2HX7 - chain A; structure by X-ray diffraction, 1.55 A resolution.

[Chain A]
Protein: Azurin
Source organism: Pseudomonas aeruginosa
Notes: engineered mutation(s): Metal binding loop "CTFPGHSALM" mutated to "CSPHQGAGM"
UniProt: P00282 (AZUR_PSEAE); aligned to UniProt positions 21-147 over residues 1-127 (the alignment contains insertions or deletions, so no single offset holds)
Amino-acid sequence (127 residues; numbered 1 to 127; the number before each row is that of its first residue):
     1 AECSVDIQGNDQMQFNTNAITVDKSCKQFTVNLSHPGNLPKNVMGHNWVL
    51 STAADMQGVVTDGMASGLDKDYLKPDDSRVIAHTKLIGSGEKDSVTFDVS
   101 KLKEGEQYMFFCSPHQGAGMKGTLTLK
Disordered / not traced: 1-2
Cystine bridges: Cys-3/Cys-26
Ion coordination: Cu ion: His-46, Cys-112, His-115
Swiss-Prot annotation at these positions:
  - binding site (Cu cation): His-46, Cys-112

[In short]
His-46, Cys-112 and His-115 form the Cu ion site. UniProt lists Cu cation-binding residues His-46 and Cys-112.
Chain A is Azurin (Pseudomonas aeruginosa); the structure, Crystal structure of Cu(II) Azurin with the
metal-binding loop sequence "CTFPGHSALM" replaced with "CSPHQGAGM", was determined by X-ray diffraction (same
publication as 2HX8, 2HX9 and 2HXA).
